3SDK - chains D and E of the 28 polymer chains in the assembly; structure by X-ray diffraction, 2.70 A resolution.

Chain D:
Name: Proteasome component PUP2
Organism: Saccharomyces cerevisiae
Notes: EC 3.4.25.1
UniProtKB: P32379 (PSA5_YEAST); the construct lacks a stretch of the UniProt sequence and is renumbered around it, so the offset changes along the chain: 1-122 = UniProt 1-122; 126-144 = UniProt 132-150; 145-180 = UniProt 152-187; 184-202 = UniProt 191-209; 3 more segments
Sequence (260 residues; row label = number of the first residue in the row; note: 9 numbers in that range are skipped by the numbering (no residue carries them; nothing is unmodelled there); a row labelled like 122A-122I holds insertion residues (122A, then the next letters in order)):
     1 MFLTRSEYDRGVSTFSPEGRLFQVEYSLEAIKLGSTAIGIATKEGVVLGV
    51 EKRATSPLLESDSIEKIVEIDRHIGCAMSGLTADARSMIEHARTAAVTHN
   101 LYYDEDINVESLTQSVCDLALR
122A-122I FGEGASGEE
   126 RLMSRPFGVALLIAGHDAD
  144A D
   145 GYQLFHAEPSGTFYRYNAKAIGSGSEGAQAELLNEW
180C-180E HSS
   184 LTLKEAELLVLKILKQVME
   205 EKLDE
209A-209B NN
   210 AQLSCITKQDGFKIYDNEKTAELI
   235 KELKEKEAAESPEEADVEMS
Not modelled in the structure: 1-8, 122A-122I, 245-254
Bound ions: Mg2+: Glu105 (shared with 2 residues of chain L)

Chain E:
Name: Proteasome component PRE5
Organism: Saccharomyces cerevisiae
Notes: EC 3.4.25.1
UniProtKB: P40302 (PSA1_YEAST); the construct has insertions or renumbered stretches relative to UniProt, so the offset changes along the chain: 4-60 = UniProt 2-58; 63-180 = UniProt 59-176; 183-204 = UniProt 183-204; 210-233 = UniProt 211-234
Sequence (233 residues; row label = number of the first residue in the row; note: 7 numbers in that range are skipped by the numbering (no residue carries them; nothing is unmodelled there); a row labelled like 180A-180F holds insertion residues (180A, then the next letters in order)):
     4 FRNNYDGDTVTFSPTGRLFQVEYALEAIKQGSVTVGLRSNTHAVLVALKR
    54 NADELSS
    63 YQKKIIKCDEHMGLSLAGLAPDARVLSNYLRQQCNYSSLVFNRKLAVERA
   113 GHLLCDKAQKNTQSYGGRPYGVGLLIIGYDKSGAHLLEFQPSGNVTELYG
   163 TAIGARSQGAKTYLERTL
180A-180F DTFIKI
   183 DGNPDELIKAGVEAISQSLRDE
   206 SL
207B-207E TVDN
   210 LSIAIVGKDTPFTIYDGEAVAKYI
UniProt features mapped onto this chain:
  - modified residue: Ser16 (Phosphoserine)
  - cross-link: Lys191 (Glycyl lysine isopeptide (Lys-Gly) (interchain with G-Cter in ubiquitin))

How chain D and chain E interact:
Residue-residue contacts (43; chain D residue first):
  Arg10(D) with Asp9(E), salt bridge
  Ser13(D) with Arg130(E)
  Thr14(D) with Gly10(E); Gln23(E)
  Phe15(D) with Gln23(E), hydrogen bond (backbone-side chain); Tyr26(E); Ala27(E), hydrophobic; Leu81(E), hydrophobic; Arg130(E); Pro131(E); Gly133(E)
  Ser16(D) with Tyr26(E)
  Pro17(D) with Tyr26(E), hydrophobic; Glu29(E)
  Glu18(D) with Glu29(E); Gln33(E), hydrogen bond (backbone-side chain)
  Gly19(D) with Tyr26(E); Ala30(E); Gln33(E)
  Arg20(D) with Gln33(E), hydrogen bond
  Leu21(D) with Arg130(E)
  Gln114(D) with Arg86(E), hydrogen bond
  Asp118(D) with Arg86(E), salt bridge
  Leu121(D) with Pro83(E), hydrophobic
  Ser154(D) with Pro83(E)
  Thr156(D) with Gln64(E); Pro83(E)
  Phe157(D) with Gln64(E)
  Tyr158(D) with Arg53(E); Ala55(E); Ser59(E); Ser60(E)
  Arg159(D) with Ser59(E); Ser60(E), hydrogen bond (backbone-backbone)
  Tyr160(D) with Ala55(E); Asp56(E); Leu58(E); Ser59(E)
  Asn161(D) with Leu58(E), hydrogen bond (backbone-backbone)
  Ala162(D) with Leu58(E)
  Gln173(D) with Asp56(E), hydrogen bond
  Leu176(D) with Leu58(E)
  Leu177(D) with Asp56(E)
Also at the interface, not in a pair above, chain D (26 interface residues in all): Gly155, Trp180
Also at the interface, not in a pair above, chain E (24 interface residues in all): Asn54, Glu57, Gly128

Overview:
26 residues of chain D and 24 residues of chain E are in contact; the contacts include 7 hydrogen bonds and 2
salt bridges. Among the polar pairs are Arg10(D)-Asp9(E), Asp118(D)-Arg86(E) and Phe15(D)-Gln23(E).
Chain D is Proteasome component PUP2 and chain E is Proteasome component PRE5, both from Saccharomyces
cerevisiae; the structure, Structure of yeast 20S open-gate proteasome with Compound 34, was determined by
X-ray diffraction, deposited together with 3SDI, 3OEU and 3OEV.
